PDB entry 7VVL | electron microscopy, 2.80 A resolution | chains A and N of the 6 polymer chains in the assembly

[Chain A]
Protein: Guanine nucleotide-binding protein G(s) subunit alpha isoforms short
Organism: Homo sapiens
UniProt: P63092 (GNAS2_HUMAN); aligned to UniProt positions 5-384 over residues 5-384 (the alignment contains insertions or deletions, so no single offset holds)
Chain sequence (380 residues; each row starts with the number of its first residue):
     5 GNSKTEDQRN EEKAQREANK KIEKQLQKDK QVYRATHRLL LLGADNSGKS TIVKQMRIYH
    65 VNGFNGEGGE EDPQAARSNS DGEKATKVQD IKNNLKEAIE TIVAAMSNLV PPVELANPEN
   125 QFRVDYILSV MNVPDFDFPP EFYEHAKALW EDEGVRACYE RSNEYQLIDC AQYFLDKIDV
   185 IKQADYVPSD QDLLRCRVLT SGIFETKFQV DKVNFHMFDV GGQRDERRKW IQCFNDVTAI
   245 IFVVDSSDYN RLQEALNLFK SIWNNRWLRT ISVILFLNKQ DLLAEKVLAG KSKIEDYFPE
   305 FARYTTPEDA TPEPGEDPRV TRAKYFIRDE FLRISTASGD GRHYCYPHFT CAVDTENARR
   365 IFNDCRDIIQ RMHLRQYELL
Unresolved in the structure: 5-11, 63-205
Construct notes: engineered mutation Asp49 (Gly in P63092), Asn50 (Glu in P63092), Tyr63 (Leu in P63092), Asp249 (Ala in P63092), Asp252 (Ser in P63092), Ala362 (Ile372 in P63092), Ile365 (Val375 in P63092)

[Chain N]
Protein: nanobody Nb35
Notes: antibody fragment or engineered binder
Chain sequence (137 residues; row label = number of the first residue in the row; numbers below 1 keep their minus sign (Met-1 is residue -1)):
    -1 MGQVQLQESG GGLVQPGGSL RLSCAASGFT FSNYKMNWVR QAPGKGLEWV SDISQSGASI
    59 SYTGSVKGRF TISRDNAKNT LYLQMNSLKP EDTAVYYCAR CPAPFTRDCF DVTSTTYAYR
   119 GQGTQVTVSS LHHHHHH
Unresolved in the structure: -1 to 0, 129-135
Disulfide bonds: Cys22-Cys96, Cys99-Cys107

[Chain A / chain N interface]
Residue-residue contacts - 33 pairs, chain A then chain N:
  Asp229(A) - Asp109(N)
  Asp229(A) - Ser112(N)  hydrogen bond (backbone-side chain)
  Asp229(A) - Thr113(N)  hydrogen bond (side chain-backbone)
  Glu230(A) - Asp109(N)
  Glu230(A) - Ser112(N)
  Glu230(A) - Thr114(N)
  Glu230(A) - Tyr115(N)  hydrogen bond (side chain-backbone)
  Arg231(A) - Phe108(N)
  Arg231(A) - Asp109(N)  hydrogen bond (backbone-side chain)
  Arg232(A) - Pro100(N)
  Arg232(A) - Phe108(N)
  Arg232(A) - Asp109(N)  salt bridge
  Arg232(A) - Tyr115(N)
  Arg232(A) - Tyr117(N)
  Asn254(A) - Lys43(N)
  Asn254(A) - Glu46(N)
  Gln257(A) - Trp47(N)
  Gln257(A) - Thr61(N)  hydrogen bond (side chain-backbone)
  Asn261(A) - Trp47(N)
  Leu262(A) - Phe108(N)  hydrophobic
  Lys264(A) - Arg105(N)
  Ser265(A) - Asp106(N)
  Ser265(A) - Cys107(N)  hydrogen bond (side chain-backbone)
  Ser265(A) - Phe108(N)
  Asn268(A) - Arg105(N)  hydrogen bond
  Asn268(A) - Asp106(N)
  Asn269(A) - Asp106(N)  hydrogen bond
  Tyr301(A) - Thr61(N)
  Tyr301(A) - Gly62(N)
  Tyr301(A) - Ser63(N)
  Pro303(A) - Gly62(N)
  Glu304(A) - Lys65(N)  salt bridge
  Ser342(A) - Arg105(N)
Also at the interface, not in a pair above, chain A (21 interface residues in all): Arg228, Ile235, Glu258, Ile266, Asp300
Also at the interface, not in a pair above, chain N (23 interface residues in all): Leu45, Asp50, Ser59, Tyr60, Ala116

[In short]
21 residues of chain A and 23 residues of chain N are in contact; the contacts include 8 hydrogen bonds and 2
salt bridges. Polar pairs include Arg232(A)-Asp109(N), Glu304(A)-Lys65(N) and Asp229(A)-Ser112(N).
Chain A is Guanine nucleotide-binding protein G(s) subunit alpha isoforms short (Homo sapiens) and chain N is
nanobody Nb35; the structure, PTH-bound human PTH1R in complex with Gs (class2), was determined by electron
microscopy (same publication as 7VVJ, 7VVK, 7VVM, 7VVN and 7VVO).
